PDB entry 8V1Y | electron microscopy, 2.70 A resolution | chains C and D of the 4 polymer chains in the assembly

== Chain C (and D) ==
Name: Purine nucleoside phosphoramidase
From: Escherichia coli
Notes: EC 3.9.1.-; chain D of this document is another copy of the same molecule, construct and numbering; everything in this record applies to it too
UniProt: P0ACE7 (HINT_ECOLI); residues 1-119 here = UniProt positions 1-119
Chain sequence (124 residues; row label = number of the first residue in the row; numbers below 1 keep their minus sign (Gly-4 is residue -4)):
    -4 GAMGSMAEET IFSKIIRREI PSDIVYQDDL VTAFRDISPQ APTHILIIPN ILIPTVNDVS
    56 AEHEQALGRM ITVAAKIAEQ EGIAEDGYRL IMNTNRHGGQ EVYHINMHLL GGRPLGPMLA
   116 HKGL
Unresolved in the structure: -4 to 2, 16-17, 31, 117-119 (chain D: -4 to 2, 16-17, 117-119)
Sequence notes: expression tag (-4 to 0); engineered mutation Asn101 (His in P0ACE7)
UniProt features mapped onto this chain:
  - motif: His99, Ile100, Met102 to Leu105 (Histidine triad motif)
  - binding site (GMP): Arg30 to Ile32, Asn88, Glu96, Val97
  - mutagenesis: Leu114 to Leu119 (Strongly reduces enzyme activity), Lys117 to Leu119 (Abolishes enzyme activity)
Residues lining bound ligands: adenosine monophosphate (AMP): Ile6, Phe7, Ile10, Ile32, Ser33, His39, Leu41, Asn88, Gly94, Gln95, Glu96, Val97, Asn101, His103
Reported in the primary citation:
  - binding site for adenosine monophosphate: Ile32, His103
  - mutagenesis - E96S/H101N: increased binding to GlnA-AMP
  - self-association interface (contacts with another copy of this molecule): Met113
  - binding site for adenosine monophosphate: Glu96 (proposed by the authors, not directly observed)

== Chain C / chain D interface ==
Residue-residue contacts (70):
  Gln35(C) with Met113(D)
  Val51(C) with Ile66(D), hydrophobic; Ala70(D); Tyr83(D)
  Asn52(C) with Ala70(D); Tyr83(D), hydrogen bond (backbone-side chain)
  Glu59(C) with Gly63(D); Arg64(D); Thr67(D)
  Leu62(C) with Gly63(D); Ile66(D), hydrophobic
  Gly63(C) with Glu59(D); Leu62(D); Gly63(D)
  Arg64(C) with Glu59(D)
  Ile66(C) with Leu62(D), hydrophobic
  Thr67(C) with Glu59(D), hydrogen bond
  Ala70(C) with Val51(D)
  Glu74(C) with Asn52(D)
  Ala79(C) with Asn90(D), hydrogen bond (backbone-side chain)
  Glu80(C) with Asn90(D)
  Asp81(C) with Asn90(D); Arg91(D), hydrogen bond (backbone-backbone); His92(D), hydrogen bond (backbone-backbone)
  Gly82(C) with Thr89(D); Asn90(D); His92(D)
  Tyr83(C) with Val51(D); Asn52(D), hydrogen bond (side chain-backbone); Asn88(D); Thr89(D), hydrogen bond (backbone-backbone)
  Arg84(C) with Ile86(D); Met87(D); Asn88(D); Gly93(D)
  Leu85(C) with Leu85(D); Ile86(D); Met87(D), hydrogen bond (backbone-backbone)
  Ile86(C) with Leu85(D)
  Met87(C) with Arg84(D); Leu85(D), hydrogen bond (backbone-backbone)
  Asn88(C) with Arg84(D), hydrogen bond; Met113(D), hydrogen bond
  Thr89(C) with Gly82(D); Tyr83(D), hydrogen bond (backbone-backbone)
  Asn90(C) with Ala79(D); Gly82(D)
  His92(C) with Asp81(D), hydrogen bond (side chain-backbone); Gly82(D); Gly107(D), hydrogen bond (side chain-backbone); Arg108(D); Pro109(D); Leu110(D)
  His103(C) with Met113(D)
  Leu105(C) with Leu114(D), hydrophobic
  Arg108(C) with His92(D); Leu114(D); His116(D)
  Pro109(C) with His92(D)
  Leu110(C) with His92(D); Gly93(D); Leu114(D), hydrophobic
  Pro112(C) with Ala115(D)
  Met113(C) with Ile86(D); Asn88(D)
  Leu114(C) with Gln35(D); Leu105(D), hydrophobic; Arg108(D); Leu110(D), hydrophobic
  His116(C) with Arg108(D), hydrogen bond (backbone-side chain)
Interface residues without a listed pair, chain C (38 interface residues in all): Val54, Arg91, Gly93, Gly111, Ala115
Interface residues without a listed pair, chain D (35 interface residues in all): Glu80, Pro112
From the paper, about this interface:
  - interface residues, chain C: Met113(C)

== Summary ==
38 residues of chain C and 35 residues of chain D are in contact, with 15 hydrogen bonds. Among the polar
pairs are Asn52(C)-Tyr83(D), Thr67(C)-Glu59(D) and Ala79(C)-Asn90(D). Bound to chain C: adenosine
monophosphate. From the paper: a binding site for adenosine monophosphate at Ile32(C), His103(C) and Glu96(C);
E96S/H101N of chain C increase binding to GlnA-AMP.
Chain C and chain D are both Purine nucleoside phosphoramidase (Escherichia coli); the structure, Composite
map of AMPylated GlnA bound to hinT, was determined by electron microscopy (same publication as 8V22).
